Entry 1HGD (X-ray diffraction, 2.70 A resolution); this record covers chains A and B of the 6 polymer chains in the assembly.

Chain A:
Name: Hemagglutinin, chain HA1
From: Influenza A virus
UniProtKB: P03437 (HEMA_IAAIC); residues 1-328 here correspond to UniProt positions 17-344 (UniProt number = residue number + 16)
Sequence (328 residues; row label = number of the first residue in the row):
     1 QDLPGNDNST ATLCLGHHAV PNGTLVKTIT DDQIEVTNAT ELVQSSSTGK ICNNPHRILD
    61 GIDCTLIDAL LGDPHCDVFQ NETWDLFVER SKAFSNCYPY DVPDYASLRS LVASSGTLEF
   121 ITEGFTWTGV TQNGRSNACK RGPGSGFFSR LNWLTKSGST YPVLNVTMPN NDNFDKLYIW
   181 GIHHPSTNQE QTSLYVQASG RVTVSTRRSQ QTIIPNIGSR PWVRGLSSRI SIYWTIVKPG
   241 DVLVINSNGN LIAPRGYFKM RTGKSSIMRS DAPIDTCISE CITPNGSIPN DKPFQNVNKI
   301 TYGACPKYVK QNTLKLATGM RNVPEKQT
Sequence notes: conflict R135 (Gly151 in P03437)
Disulfide bonds: C52-C277, C64-C76, C97-C139, C281-C305
Covalently attached groups: N-acetylglucosamine (NAG) linked to N38, N81, N285; glycan linked to N165
Curated features (UniProtKB/Swiss-Prot):
  - glycosylation (N-linked (GlcNAc...) asparagine): N8, N22, N38, N81, N165, N285

Chain B:
Name: Hemagglutinin, chain HA1
From: Influenza A virus
UniProtKB: P03437 (HEMA_IAAIC); residues 1-175 here correspond to UniProt positions 346-520 (UniProt number = residue number + 345)
Sequence (175 residues; numbered 1 to 175; the number before each row is that of its first residue):
     1 GLFGAIAGFI ENGWEGMIDG WYGFRHQNSE GTGQAADLKS TQAAIDQING KLNRVIEKTN
    61 EKFHQIEKEF SEVEGRIQDL EKYVEDTKID LWSYNAELLV ALENQHTIDL TDSEMNKLFE
   121 KTRRQLRENA EEMGNGCFKI YHKCDNACIE SIRNGTYDHD VYRDEALNNR FQIKG
Disulfide bonds: C144-C148
Covalently attached groups: N-acetylglucosamine (NAG) linked to N154
Curated features (UniProtKB/Swiss-Prot):
  - glycosylation: N154 (N-linked (GlcNAc...) asparagine)

Chain A / chain B interface:
Pairs across the interface (137):
  Q1(A) - V161(B)  hydrogen bond (side chain-backbone)
  D7(A) - K143(B)
  D7(A) - E165(B)
  N8(A) - N169(B)  hydrogen bond
  S9(A) - H142(B)  hydrogen bond (backbone-backbone)
  S9(A) - K143(B)  hydrogen bond (backbone-backbone)
  T10(A) - K139(B)
  T10(A) - I140(B)
  T10(A) - Y141(B)
  T10(A) - H142(B)
  A11(A) - Q27(B)
  A11(A) - K139(B)
  A11(A) - I140(B)  hydrogen bond (backbone-backbone)
  T12(A) - H26(B)
  T12(A) - Q27(B)  hydrogen bond (backbone-backbone)
  T12(A) - F138(B)
  L13(A) - F24(B)  hydrophobic
  L13(A) - R25(B)
  L13(A) - C137(B)
  L13(A) - F138(B)  hydrogen bond (backbone-backbone)
  L13(A) - I152(B)  hydrophobic
  C14(A) - W14(B)
  C14(A) - G23(B)
  C14(A) - F24(B)
  C14(A) - R25(B)  hydrogen bond (backbone-backbone)
  C14(A) - G136(B)
  C14(A) - C137(B)  disulfide
  L15(A) - W14(B)
  L15(A) - G23(B)
  L15(A) - F24(B)  hydrophobic
  L15(A) - M115(B)  hydrophobic
  L15(A) - L118(B)
  L15(A) - F119(B)  hydrophobic
  L15(A) - T122(B)
  L15(A) - G136(B)  hydrogen bond (backbone-backbone)
  L15(A) - F138(B)  hydrophobic
  G16(A) - W14(B)
  G16(A) - Y22(B)
  G16(A) - G23(B)  hydrogen bond (backbone-backbone)
  G16(A) - M115(B)
  H17(A) - I6(B)
  H17(A) - I10(B)
  H17(A) - G13(B)
  H17(A) - W14(B)  hydrogen bond (backbone-backbone)
  H17(A) - W21(B)
  H18(A) - G13(B)
  H18(A) - W14(B)
  H18(A) - M17(B)
  H18(A) - G20(B)
  H18(A) - W21(B)  hydrogen bond (backbone-backbone)
  A19(A) - G13(B)
  A19(A) - W14(B)  hydrogen bond (backbone-backbone)
  A19(A) - E15(B)
  P21(A) - E15(B)
  V26(A) - N104(B)
  K27(A) - E97(B)  salt bridge
  K27(A) - N104(B)  hydrogen bond (backbone-side chain)
  T28(A) - A101(B)
  T28(A) - Q105(B)
  I29(A) - A101(B)
  I29(A) - L102(B)  hydrophobic
  I29(A) - Q105(B)  hydrogen bond (backbone-side chain)
  T30(A) - Q105(B)  hydrogen bond (backbone-side chain)
  I34(A) - I108(B)  hydrophobic
  T40(A) - L52(B)
  L42(A) - V100(B)  hydrophobic
  R109(A) - E67(B)  salt bridge
  S110(A) - H64(B)  hydrogen bond
  S114(A) - H64(B)
  K264(A) - F63(B)
  S265(A) - H64(B)
  S266(A) - H64(B)  hydrogen bond
  R269(A) - E67(B)  salt bridge
  R269(A) - E69(B)
  N290(A) - T59(B)
  D291(A) - I56(B)
  P293(A) - V55(B)
  F294(A) - A96(B)  hydrophobic
  K299(A) - K68(B)  hydrogen bond (backbone-side chain)
  K299(A) - E69(B)  salt bridge
  K299(A) - E85(B)
  I300(A) - K68(B)
  I300(A) - E69(B)
  T301(A) - Q65(B)  hydrogen bond (backbone-side chain)
  Y302(A) - K62(B)
  Y302(A) - F63(B)
  G303(A) - E61(B)
  G303(A) - K62(B)  hydrogen bond (backbone-backbone)
  A304(A) - T59(B)
  A304(A) - N60(B)
  A304(A) - E61(B)
  C305(A) - T59(B)
  C305(A) - N60(B)
  K307(A) - N60(B)
  K307(A) - W92(B)
  Y308(A) - I89(B)  hydrophobic
  V309(A) - W92(B)
  V309(A) - S93(B)
  V309(A) - A96(B)  hydrophobic
  K310(A) - D86(B)  salt bridge
  K310(A) - I89(B)
  K310(A) - D90(B)  salt bridge
  K310(A) - S93(B)  hydrogen bond (backbone-side chain)
  Q311(A) - S93(B)  hydrogen bond (side chain-backbone)
  Q311(A) - E97(B)  hydrogen bond
  L314(A) - A96(B)  hydrophobic
  L314(A) - V100(B)  hydrophobic
  K315(A) - N104(B)  hydrogen bond (backbone-side chain)
  L316(A) - L52(B)  hydrophobic
  L316(A) - E103(B)
  L316(A) - N104(B)
  A317(A) - N104(B)  hydrogen bond (backbone-side chain)
  A317(A) - T107(B)
  T318(A) - W21(B)
  T318(A) - I48(B)
  T318(A) - L52(B)
  G319(A) - T107(B)
  M320(A) - I6(B)  hydrophobic
  M320(A) - W21(B)
  M320(A) - Y22(B)  hydrophobic
  M320(A) - T111(B)
  R321(A) - A7(B)
  V323(A) - A7(B)  hydrophobic
  V323(A) - E11(B)
  V323(A) - N12(B)
  V323(A) - G13(B)  hydrogen bond (backbone-backbone)
  P324(A) - N12(B)
  P324(A) - E15(B)
  E325(A) - N12(B)
  E325(A) - G13(B)
  E325(A) - W14(B)
  E325(A) - E15(B)  hydrogen bond (backbone-side chain)
  E325(A) - G16(B)
  E325(A) - R25(B)  salt bridge
  K326(A) - E15(B)  salt bridge
  Q327(A) - E15(B)
  T328(A) - E15(B)  hydrogen bond (backbone-side chain)
Interface residues without a listed pair, chain A (67 interface residues in all): V36, H56, A113, I267, K292, N298, P306
Interface residues without a listed pair, chain B (69 interface residues in all): K58, L99, C144, I149
Inter-chain disulfides: C14(A)-C137(B)

In short:
67 residues of chain A face 69 of chain B across their interface, with 1 disulfide bond, 29 hydrogen bonds and
8 salt bridges. Among the polar pairs are K27(A)-E97(B), R109(A)-E67(B) and R269(A)-E67(B). Covalently linked
N-acetylglucosamine: at N38(A), N81(A) and N285(A).
Here chain A is Hemagglutinin, chain HA1 and chain B is Hemagglutinin, chain HA1, both from Influenza A virus.
Entry 1HGD (Binding of influenza virus hemagglutinin to analogs of its cell-surface receptor, sialic acid:
analysis by proton ...) was determined by X-ray diffraction (same publication as 1HGE, 1HGF, 1HGG, 1HGH, 1HGI
and 1HGJ).
